5S4S - chains C and D of the 6 polymer chains in the assembly; structure by X-ray diffraction, 2.35 A resolution.

Chain C:
Name: Tubulin alpha-1B chain
Organism: Bos taurus
Reference sequence: P81947 (TBA1B_BOVIN); residues 1-451 here = UniProt positions 1-451
Sequence (451 residues; row label = number of the first residue in the row):
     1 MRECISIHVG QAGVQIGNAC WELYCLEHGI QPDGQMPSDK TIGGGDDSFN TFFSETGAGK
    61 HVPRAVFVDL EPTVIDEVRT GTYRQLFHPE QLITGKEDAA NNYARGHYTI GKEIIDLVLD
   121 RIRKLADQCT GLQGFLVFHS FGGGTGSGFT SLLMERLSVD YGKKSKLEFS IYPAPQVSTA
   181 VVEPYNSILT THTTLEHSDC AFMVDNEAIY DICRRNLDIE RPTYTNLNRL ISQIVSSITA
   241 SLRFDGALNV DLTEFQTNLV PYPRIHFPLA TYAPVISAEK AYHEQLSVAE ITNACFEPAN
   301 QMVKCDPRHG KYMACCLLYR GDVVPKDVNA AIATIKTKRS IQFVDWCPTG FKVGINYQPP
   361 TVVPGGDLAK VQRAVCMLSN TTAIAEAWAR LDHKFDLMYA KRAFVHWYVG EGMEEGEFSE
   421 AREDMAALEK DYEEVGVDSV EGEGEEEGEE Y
Unresolved in the structure: 441-451
Metal / ion sites: Ca2+: Asp39, Thr41, Gly44, Glu55; Mg2+: Glu71, Asp98 (together with GTP)
Small-molecule neighbours:
  - GTP (guanosine-5'-triphosphate): Val9, Gly10, Gln11, Ala12, Gln15, Ile16, Asp69, Asp98, Ala99, Ala100, Asn101, Ser140, Gly142, Gly143, Gly144, Thr145, Gly146, Ile171, Pro173, Val177, Ser178, Thr179, Glu183, Asn206, Tyr224, Leu227, Asn228, Ile231
  - K0M (3-methyl-N-(1-methyl-1H-pyrazol-3-yl)-1,2-oxazole-5-carboxamide): Thr179, Ala180, Val181

Chain D:
Name: Tubulin beta-2B chain
Organism: Bos taurus
Reference sequence: Q6B856 (TBB2B_BOVIN); the author numbering skips numbers that UniProt does not, so the offset changes along the chain: 1-42 = UniProt 1-42; 45-360 = UniProt 43-358; 369-455 = UniProt 359-445
Sequence (445 residues; each row starts with the number of its first residue; note: 10 numbers in that range are skipped by the numbering (no residue carries them; nothing is unmodelled there)):
     1 MREIVHIQAG QCGNQIGAKF WEVISDEHGI DPTGSYHGDS DL
    45 QLERINVYYN EATGNKYVPR AILVDLEPGT MDSVRSGPFG QIFRPDNFVF GQSGAGNNWA
   105 KGHYTEGAEL VDSVLDVVRK ESESCDCLQG FQLTHSLGGG TGSGMGTLLI SKIREEYPDR
   165 IMNTFSVMPS PKVSDTVVEP YNATLSVHQL VENTDETYCI DNEALYDICF RTLKLTTPTY
   225 GDLNHLVSAT MSGVTTCLRF PGQLNADLRK LAVNMVPFPR LHFFMPGFAP LTSRGSQQYR
   285 ALTVPELTQQ MFDSKNMMAA CDPRHGRYLT VAAIFRGRMS MKEVDEQMLN VQNKNSSYFV
   345 EWIPNNVKTA VCDIPP
   369 RGLKMSATFI GNSTAIQELF KRISEQFTAM FRRKAFLHWY TGEGMDEMEF TEAESNMNDL
   429 VSEYQQYQDA TADEQGEFEE EEGEDEA
Unresolved in the structure: 442-455
Curated features (UniProtKB/Swiss-Prot):
  - motif: Met1 to Ile4 (MREI motif)
  - binding site (GTP): Gln11, Glu71, Ser140, Gly144, Thr145, Gly146, Asn206, Asn228
  - binding site (Mg(2+)): Glu71
  - modified residue: Ser40 (Phosphoserine), Thr57 (Phosphothreonine), Lys60 (N6-acetyllysine), Ser174 (Phosphoserine), Thr287 (Phosphothreonine), Thr292 (Phosphothreonine), Arg320 (Omega-N-methylarginine), Glu448 (5-glutamyl polyglutamate)
  - cross-link (Glycyl lysine isopeptide (Lys-Gly)): Lys60 (interchain with G-Cter in ubiquitin), Lys326 (interchain with G-Cter in ubiquitin)
Metal / ion sites: Mg2+: Gln11 (together with GDP)
Small-molecule neighbours:
  - GDP (guanosine-5'-diphosphate): Gly10, Gln11, Cys12, Gln15, Ile16, Ala99, Asn101, Ser140, Gly142, Gly143, Gly144, Thr145, Gly146, Val171, Pro173, Val177, Ser178, Glu183, Asn206, Leu209, Tyr224, Leu227, Asn228
  - K0M (3-methyl-N-(1-methyl-1H-pyrazol-3-yl)-1,2-oxazole-5-carboxamide), molecule 1: Tyr52, Gln136, Asn167, Phe169, Glu200, Tyr202, Val238, Thr239, Cys241, Leu242, Leu252, Leu255, Met259, Ala316, Ile318, Ile378
  - K0M, molecule 2: Cys241, Gln247, Leu248, Ala250, Lys254, Leu255, Asn258, Met259, Thr314, Val315, Ala316, Asn350, Lys352

Chain C / chain D interface:
Contacting residue pairs (58):
  Gln11(C) - Gln247(D)  hydrogen bond
  Thr73(C) - Arg48(D)
  Lys96(C) - Arg2(D)
  Lys96(C) - Asp130(D)  salt bridge
  Lys96(C) - Cys131(D)
  Glu97(C) - Arg2(D)  salt bridge
  Glu97(C) - Cys131(D)
  Glu97(C) - Arg164(D)  salt bridge
  Asp98(C) - Asp251(D)
  Asp98(C) - Lys254(D)  salt bridge
  Ala100(C) - Arg253(D)
  Ala100(C) - Lys254(D)
  Ala100(C) - Val257(D)
  Asn101(C) - Lys254(D)
  Asn101(C) - Asn258(D)
  Arg105(C) - Arg253(D)
  Pro175(C) - Asn349(D)
  Pro175(C) - Lys352(D)
  Ser178(C) - Lys352(D)  hydrogen bond
  Thr179(C) - Gln247(D)
  Thr179(C) - Asn258(D)
  Ala180(C) - Asn258(D)
  Val181(C) - Asn258(D)  hydrogen bond (backbone-side chain)
  Val181(C) - Ile347(D)  hydrophobic
  Val181(C) - Pro348(D)
  Val181(C) - Asn349(D)
  Val181(C) - Asn350(D)
  Val182(C) - Asn258(D)
  Glu220(C) - Lys326(D)
  Arg221(C) - Met325(D)  hydrogen bond
  Arg221(C) - Asp329(D)  salt bridge
  Tyr224(C) - Gln247(D)
  Lys394(C) - Pro348(D)
  Lys394(C) - Asn349(D)  hydrogen bond
  Leu397(C) - Glu345(D)
  Leu397(C) - Trp346(D)
  Leu397(C) - Pro348(D)  hydrophobic
  Leu397(C) - Ala440(D)  hydrophobic
  Met398(C) - Trp346(D)  hydrogen bond (backbone-backbone)
  Met398(C) - Pro348(D)
  Lys401(C) - Phe262(D)
  Lys401(C) - Trp346(D)
  Lys401(C) - Thr439(D)  hydrogen bond (side chain-backbone)
  Lys401(C) - Ala440(D)
  Ala403(C) - Pro261(D)
  Ala403(C) - Phe262(D)  hydrophobic
  Phe404(C) - Val257(D)
  Phe404(C) - Asn258(D)
  Phe404(C) - Val260(D)
  Phe404(C) - Pro261(D)  hydrogen bond (backbone-backbone)
  Phe404(C) - Ile347(D)  hydrophobic
  His406(C) - Val260(D)  hydrogen bond (side chain-backbone)
  His406(C) - Pro261(D)
  His406(C) - Phe262(D)
  His406(C) - Pro263(D)
  Trp407(C) - Ala256(D)
  Trp407(C) - Val257(D)
  Trp407(C) - Val260(D)  hydrogen bond (side chain-backbone)
Other interface residues (no listed pair), chain C (28 interface residues in all): Tyr210, Arg402, Glu411
Other interface residues (no listed pair), chain D (30 interface residues in all): Thr314, Ala438

Overview:
28 residues of chain C face 30 of chain D across their interface; the contacts include 10 hydrogen bonds and 5
salt bridges. Polar pairs include Lys96(C)-Asp130(D), Glu97(C)-Arg2(D) and Glu97(C)-Arg164(D). One compound
K0M molecule is bound between chain C and chain D.
Here chain C is Tubulin alpha-1B chain and chain D is Tubulin beta-2B chain, both from Bos taurus. Entry 5S4S
(Tubulin-Z240297434-complex) was determined by X-ray diffraction, deposited together with 5S4L, 5S4M, 5S4N,
5S4O, 5S4P, 5S4Q and 52 further entries.
